PDB entry 1MJI | X-ray diffraction, 2.50 A resolution | chains A and B of the 4 polymer chains in the assembly

== Chain A (and B) ==
Protein: 50S ribosomal protein L5
Organism: Thermus thermophilus
Notes: chain B of this document is another copy of the same molecule, construct and numbering; everything in this record applies to it too
UniProtKB: P41201 (RL5_THETH); residues 1-182 here = UniProt positions 1-182
Sequence (182 residues; row label = number of the first residue in the row):
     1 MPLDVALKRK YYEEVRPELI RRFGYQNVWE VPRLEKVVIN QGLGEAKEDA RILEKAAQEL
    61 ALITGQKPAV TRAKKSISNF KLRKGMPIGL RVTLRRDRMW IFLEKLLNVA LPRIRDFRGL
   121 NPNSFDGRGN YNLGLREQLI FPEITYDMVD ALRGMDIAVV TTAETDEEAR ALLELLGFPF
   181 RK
Unresolved in the structure: 1-2 (chain B: 1-3)
Construct notes: modified residue (99, 155)
Modified positions: Mse99 (selenomethionine; parent Met); Mse155 (selenomethionine; parent Met)
Metal / ion sites: Mg2+: Arg128, Asn130, Thr161, Ala163

== Interface between chain A and chain B ==
Contacting residue pairs (13; chain A residue first):
  Asn27(A) - Thr165(B)
  Trp29(A) - Gly127(B)
  Trp29(A) - Arg128(B)
  Trp29(A) - Glu164(B)  hydrogen bond (side chain-backbone)
  Glu30(A) - Glu164(B)
  Glu30(A) - Thr165(B)
  Glu30(A) - Glu168(B)
  Gly127(A) - Trp29(B)
  Arg128(A) - Trp29(B)
  Glu164(A) - Trp29(B)  hydrogen bond (backbone-side chain)
  Glu164(A) - Glu30(B)
  Thr165(A) - Asn27(B)
  Thr165(A) - Glu30(B)

== Overview ==
7 residues of chain A and 8 residues of chain B are in contact; the contacts include 2 hydrogen bonds. Its one
hydrogen-bonded contact is Trp29(A)-Glu164(B). Arg128(A), Asn130(A), Thr161(A) and Ala163(A) form the Mg2+
site.
Both chains are 50S ribosomal protein L5 (Thermus thermophilus). Entry 1MJI (Detailed analysis of RNA-protein
interactions within the bacterial ribosomal protein L5/5S rRNA complex) was determined by X-ray diffraction.
